Entry 9DUT (electron microscopy, 3.30 A resolution); this record covers chains F and G of the 7 polymer chains in the assembly.

[Chain F (and G)]
Name: Protein C
Organism: Measles virus strain Edmonston-B
Notes: chain G of this document is another copy of the same molecule, construct and numbering; everything in this record applies to it too
UniProtKB: Q783Q9 (Q783Q9_9MONO); numbering as in UniProt (aligned over 1-186)
Amino-acid sequence (186 residues; row label = number of the first residue in the row):
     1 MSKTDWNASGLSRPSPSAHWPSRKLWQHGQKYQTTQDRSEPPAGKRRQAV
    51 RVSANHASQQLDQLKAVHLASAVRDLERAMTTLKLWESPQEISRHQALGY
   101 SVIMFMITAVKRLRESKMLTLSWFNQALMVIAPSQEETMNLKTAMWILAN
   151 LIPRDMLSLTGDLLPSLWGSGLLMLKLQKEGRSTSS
Not modelled in the structure: 1-51, 87-96, 176-186 (chain G: 1-64, 90-98, 176-186)

[How chain F and chain G interact]
Residue-residue contacts - 61 pairs, chain F then chain G:
  Leu61(F) - Trp86(G)  hydrophobic
  Leu64(F) - Trp86(G)  hydrophobic
  Lys65(F) - Trp86(G)
  His68(F) - Trp86(G)  hydrogen bond
  Ala72(F) - Ala79(G)
  Ala72(F) - Thr82(G)
  Ala72(F) - Leu83(G)  hydrophobic
  Asp75(F) - Asp75(G)
  Asp75(F) - Arg78(G)
  Asp75(F) - Ala79(G)
  Leu76(F) - Leu76(G)  hydrophobic
  Leu76(F) - Ala79(G)  hydrophobic
  Leu76(F) - Met80(G)  hydrophobic
  Arg78(F) - Asp75(G)  salt bridge
  Arg78(F) - Arg78(G)
  Ala79(F) - Ala72(G)
  Ala79(F) - Asp75(G)
  Ala79(F) - Leu76(G)  hydrophobic
  Thr82(F) - His68(G)
  Thr82(F) - Ser71(G)
  Leu83(F) - Ala72(G)  hydrophobic
  Leu83(F) - Leu151(G)
  Leu83(F) - Pro153(G)
  Trp86(F) - His68(G)
  Trp86(F) - Met156(G)
  Val102(F) - Asn150(G)
  Ile103(F) - Leu151(G)
  Met106(F) - Leu151(G)  hydrophobic
  Lys142(F) - Leu175(G)
  Thr143(F) - Leu172(G)
  Trp146(F) - Thr143(G)
  Trp146(F) - Trp146(G)  hydrophobic
  Ile147(F) - Ile147(G)  hydrophobic
  Ile147(F) - Asn150(G)
  Ile147(F) - Leu151(G)  hydrophobic
  Asn150(F) - Val102(G)
  Asn150(F) - Ile103(G)
  Asn150(F) - Ile147(G)
  Leu151(F) - Met80(G)  hydrophobic
  Leu151(F) - Leu83(G)
  Leu151(F) - Ile103(G)  hydrophobic
  Leu151(F) - Ile147(G)  hydrophobic
  Pro153(F) - Leu83(G)
  Pro153(F) - Trp86(G)
  Pro153(F) - Glu87(G)
  Arg154(F) - Pro89(G)
  Asp155(F) - Ser88(G)
  Met156(F) - Leu83(G)  hydrophobic
  Met156(F) - Trp86(G)
  Ser170(F) - Leu175(G)
  Gly171(F) - Met174(G)
  Gly171(F) - Leu175(G)
  Leu172(F) - Trp146(G)  hydrophobic
  Leu172(F) - Leu172(G)  hydrophobic
  Leu172(F) - Met174(G)
  Leu173(F) - Met174(G)
  Met174(F) - Gly171(G)
  Met174(F) - Leu172(G)
  Met174(F) - Leu173(G)  hydrophobic
  Leu175(F) - Ser170(G)
  Leu175(F) - Gly171(G)
Other interface residues (no listed pair), chain F (34 interface residues in all): Leu69, Ser71, Met80
Other interface residues (no listed pair), chain G (34 interface residues in all): Lys65, Met106, Lys142, Ile152, Leu167

[Overview]
The chain F/chain G interface involves 34 residues from each chain; the contacts include 1 hydrogen bond and 1
salt bridge. Polar pairs include Arg78(F)-Asp75(G) and His68(F)-Trp86(G).
Chain F and chain G are both Protein C (Measles virus strain Edmonston-B); the structure, Cryo-EM structure of
the Measles Virus polymerase (L) protein in complex with the tetrameric phosphoprotein (P) ..., was determined
by electron microscopy, deposited together with 9DUS.
